PDB entry 2MP2 | solution NMR | chains A and B of the 3 polymer chains in the assembly

== Chain A ==
Name: Small ubiquitin-related modifier 3
Source organism: Homo sapiens
Reference sequence: P55854 (SUMO3_HUMAN); residues 2-82 here correspond to UniProt positions 12-92 (UniProt number = residue number + 10)
Amino-acid sequence (82 residues; numbered 1 to 82; the number before each row is that of its first residue):
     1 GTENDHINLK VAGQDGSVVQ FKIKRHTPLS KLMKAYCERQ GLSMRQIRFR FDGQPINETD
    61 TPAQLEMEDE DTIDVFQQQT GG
Differences from the reference sequence: expression tag (1)
UniProt features mapped onto this chain:
  - cross-link: G82 (Glycyl lysine isopeptide (Gly-Lys) (interchain with K-? in acceptor proteins))
From the paper describing this entry:
  - post-translational modification sites: K22, K31, K34 (citing earlier work)

== Chain B ==
Name: Small ubiquitin-related modifier 3
Source organism: Homo sapiens
Reference sequence: P55854 (SUMO3_HUMAN); residue numbers follow UniProt; this construct covers 2-90
Amino-acid sequence (90 residues; row label = number of the first residue in the row):
     1 GSEEKPKEGV KTENDHINLK VAGQDGSVVQ FKIKRHTPLS KLMKAYCERQ GLSMRQIRFR
    61 FDGQPINETD TPAQLEMEDE DTIDVFQQQT
Differences from the reference sequence: expression tag (1)
UniProt features mapped onto this chain:
  - cross-link (Glycyl lysine isopeptide (Lys-Gly)): K5 (interchain with G-Cter in SUMO2), K7 (interchain with G-Cter in SUMO2), K11 (interchain with G-Cter in SUMO)
  - mutagenesis: K11 (K11R: Abolishes the formation of poly(SUMO) chains), I33 (I33A: Impaired interaction with USP25; when associated with A-34), K34 (K34A: Impaired interaction with USP25; when associated with A-33)
From the paper describing this entry:
  - post-translational modification sites: K11, K32, K41, K44 (citing earlier work)

== How chain A and chain B interact ==
Pairs across the interface - 10 pairs, chain A then chain B:
  R45(A) - E4(B)
  R45(A) - K5(B)
  R45(A) - K32(B)
  N57(A) - K11(B)
  Q78(A) - K7(B)
  G81(A) - K11(B)
  G82(A) - P6(B)
  G82(A) - G9(B)
  G82(A) - K11(B)
  G82(A) - D15(B)
Other interface residues (no listed pair), chain A (6 interface residues in all): T80
The authors on this interface:
  - interface residues, chain B: K11(B)

== Overview ==
6 residues of chain A face 8 of chain B across their interface. Curated annotation (UniProt) lists 3
mutagenesis sites on chain B. From the paper: the interface residue K11(B); modification sites K22(A), K31(A)
and K11(B) among others.
Chain A is Small ubiquitin-related modifier 3 and chain B is Small ubiquitin-related modifier 3, both from
Homo sapiens; the structure, Solution structure of SUMO dimer in complex with SIM2-3 from RNF4, was determined
by solution NMR.
